9AY1 - chains B and a of the 10 polymer chains in the assembly; structure by electron microscopy, 4.60 A resolution (low resolution: residue-level contacts below are approximate; hydrogen-bond / salt-bridge calls are withheld).

[Chain B]
Protein: Spike glycoprotein E1
Source organism: Eastern equine encephalitis virus
Reference sequence: Q4QXJ7 (POLS_EEEVF); residues 1-400 here correspond to UniProt positions 802-1201 (UniProt number = residue number + 801)
Amino-acid sequence (400 residues; each row starts with the number of its first residue):
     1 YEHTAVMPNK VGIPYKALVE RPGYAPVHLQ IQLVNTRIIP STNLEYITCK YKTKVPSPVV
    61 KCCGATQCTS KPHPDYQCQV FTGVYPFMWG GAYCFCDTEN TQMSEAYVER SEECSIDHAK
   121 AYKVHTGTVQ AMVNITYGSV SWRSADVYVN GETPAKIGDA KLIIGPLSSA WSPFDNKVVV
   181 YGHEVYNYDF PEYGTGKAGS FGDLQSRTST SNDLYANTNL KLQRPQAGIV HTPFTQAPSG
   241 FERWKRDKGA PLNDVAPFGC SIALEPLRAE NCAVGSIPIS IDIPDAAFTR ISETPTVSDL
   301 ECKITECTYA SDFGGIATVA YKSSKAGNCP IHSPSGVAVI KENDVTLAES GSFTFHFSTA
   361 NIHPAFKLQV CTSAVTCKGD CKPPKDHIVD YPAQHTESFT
Cystine bridges: Cys49-Cys114, Cys62-Cys94, Cys63-Cys96, Cys68-Cys78, Cys260-Cys272, Cys302-Cys377, Cys307-Cys381, Cys329-Cys371

[Chain a]
Protein: E2 glycoprotein
Source organism: Eastern equine encephalitis virus
Reference sequence: A9XR09 (A9XR09_EEEV); residues 1-338 here = UniProt positions 1-338
Amino-acid sequence (338 residues; numbered 1 to 338; the number before each row is that of its first residue):
     1 DLDTHFTQYK LARPYIADCP NCGHSRCDSP IAIEEVRGDA HAGVIRIQTS AMFGLKTDGV
    61 DLAYMSFMNG KTQKSIKIDN LHVRTSAPCS LVSHHGYYIL AQCPPGDTVT VGFHDGPNRH
   121 TCTVAHKVEF RPVGREKYRH PPEHGVELPC NRYTHKRADQ GHYVEMHQPG LVADHSLLSI
   181 HSAKVKITVP SGAQVKYYCK CPDVREGITS SDHTTTCTDV KQCRAYLIDN KKWVYNSGRL
   241 PRGEGDTFKG KLHVPFVPVK AKCIATLAPE PLVEHKHRTL ILHLHPDHPT LLTTRSLGSD
   301 ANPTRQWIER PTTVNFTVTG EGLEYTWGNH PPKRVWAQ
Cystine bridges: Cys19-Cys122, Cys22-Cys27, Cys89-Cys103, Cys150-Cys263, Cys199-Cys223, Cys201-Cys217

[How chain B and chain a interact]
Pairs across the interface - 19 pairs, chain B then chain a:
  Ala198(B) - Leu272(a)
  Ala198(B) - His285(a)
  Gly199(B) - His285(a)
  Asn219(B) - Leu272(a)
  Lys221(B) - Glu270(a)
  Gln223(B) - His144(a)
  Gln223(B) - Gly145(a)
  Gln226(B) - Glu143(a)
  Gln226(B) - Ile264(a)
  His231(B) - Glu143(a)
  Pro233(B) - His144(a)
  Phe234(B) - His144(a)
  Thr235(B) - Pro269(a)
  Thr235(B) - Glu270(a)
  Gln236(B) - Pro269(a)
  Pro238(B) - His285(a)
  Pro238(B) - Asp287(a)
  Arg243(B) - Pro311(a)
  Arg246(B) - Pro311(a)
Also at the interface, not in a pair above, chain B (16 interface residues in all): Ser200, Ala237
Also at the interface, not in a pair above, chain a (14 interface residues in all): Leu267, Ala268, Pro286, Arg310

[In short]
Chain B and chain a form an interface of 16 and 14 residues respectively.
Here chain B is Spike glycoprotein E1 and chain a is E2 glycoprotein, both from Eastern equine encephalitis
virus. Entry 9AY1 (Cryo-EM structure of SINV/EEEV in complex with a potently neutralizing human antibody IgG
EEEV-373) was determined by electron microscopy together with 8VSV from the same study.
